Entry 7RJD (electron microscopy, 3.20 A resolution); this record covers chains A and B of the 10 polymer chains in the assembly.

# Chain A
Protein: Ubiquinol--cytochrome-c reductase subunit
From: Candida albicans (strain SC5314 / ATCC MYA-2876)
UniProtKB: A0A1D8PP59 (A0A1D8PP59_CANAL); numbering as in UniProt (aligned over 1-439)
Sequence (439 residues; row label = number of the first residue in the row):
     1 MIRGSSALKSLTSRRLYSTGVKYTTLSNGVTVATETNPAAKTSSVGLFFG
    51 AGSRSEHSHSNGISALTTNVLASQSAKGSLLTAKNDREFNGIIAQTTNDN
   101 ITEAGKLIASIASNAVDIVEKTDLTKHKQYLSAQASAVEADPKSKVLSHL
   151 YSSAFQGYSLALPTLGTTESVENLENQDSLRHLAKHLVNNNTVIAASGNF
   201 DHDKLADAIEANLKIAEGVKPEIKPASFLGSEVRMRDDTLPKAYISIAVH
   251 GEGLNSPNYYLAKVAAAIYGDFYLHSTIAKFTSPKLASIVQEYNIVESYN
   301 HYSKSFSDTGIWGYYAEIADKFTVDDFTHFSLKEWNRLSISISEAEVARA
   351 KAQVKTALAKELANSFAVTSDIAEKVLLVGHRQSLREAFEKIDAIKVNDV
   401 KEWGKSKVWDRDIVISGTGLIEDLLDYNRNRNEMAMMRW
Disordered / not traced: 1-21, 438-439

# Chain B
Protein: Cytochrome b-c1 complex subunit 2, mitochondrial
From: Candida albicans (strain SC5314 / ATCC MYA-2876)
UniProtKB: P83782 (QCR2_CANAL); numbering as in UniProt (aligned over 1-374)
Sequence (374 residues; numbered 1 to 374; the number before each row is that of its first residue):
     1 MLSRASIRAYSSIPNSVKIAAKESATDLTKLSVIINNAGSKTGKSGVSHL
    51 LSKFTFLNNGAKSALRFTRESELLGGTFESKVTRDALILNTTFLKQDLPY
   101 YVEALGNVVSNTQFAPHEFNEIVLPTANAETKLANANPAFKGVEKLHEIT
   151 FRRGLGNPLFYNESTPIKLEEVAQFSKEQFSGENISIVAEGANEEDLTKF
   201 VSESAFCYLPSSSSNGAKALPTNTFTGQEARVPSSGASSALIGIPVKPAD
   251 FGKYEVLSAAIGTSTLPSTSTPLAQIPGATSHLYKYQDAGLFVISVSGEA
   301 SQVAQGIKQAKSVAESVSSSALSEAVKAAELSVALQSTVDSPLNVKVVAE
   351 EAPISKFNYVAVGDLDVLPYADEL
Disordered / not traced: 1-10

# Chain A / chain B interface
Pairs across the interface - 62 pairs, chain A then chain B:
  Asn37(A) - Ala25(B)  hydrogen bond (side chain-backbone)
  Ala39(A) - Glu23(B)
  Ala39(A) - Ser24(B)
  Ala39(A) - Ala25(B)
  Lys41(A) - Glu190(B)  salt bridge
  Lys41(A) - Ala334(B)
  Lys41(A) - Ser337(B)
  Thr42(A) - Leu331(B)
  Thr42(A) - Leu335(B)
  Ser73(A) - Thr269(B)
  Ser73(A) - Ser270(B)
  Gly78(A) - Lys327(B)
  Gly78(A) - Ala328(B)  hydrogen bond (backbone-backbone)
  Leu80(A) - Leu266(B)  hydrophobic
  Leu80(A) - Ser268(B)
  Leu80(A) - Leu331(B)  hydrophobic
  Leu81(A) - Ser268(B)  hydrogen bond (backbone-side chain)
  Thr82(A) - Pro267(B)
  Gln95(A) - Leu331(B)
  Thr96(A) - Leu331(B)
  Thr97(A) - Lys327(B)
  Thr97(A) - Leu331(B)
  Asn100(A) - Lys327(B)  hydrogen bond
  Lys126(A) - Gln275(B)
  His275(A) - Thr126(B)  hydrogen bond (backbone-side chain)
  His275(A) - Ala129(B)
  Thr277(A) - Lys53(B)
  Thr277(A) - Ile122(B)
  Thr277(A) - Thr126(B)
  Ile278(A) - Phe78(B)  hydrophobic
  Lys280(A) - Ile122(B)
  Phe281(A) - Ala64(B)  hydrophobic
  Phe281(A) - Leu65(B)  hydrophobic
  Phe281(A) - Thr68(B)
  Phe281(A) - Arg69(B)  hydrogen bond (backbone-side chain)
  Phe281(A) - Ile122(B)  hydrophobic
  Thr282(A) - Arg69(B)  hydrogen bond (backbone-side chain)
  Thr282(A) - Glu72(B)
  Ser283(A) - Arg69(B)
  Ser283(A) - Glu72(B)  hydrogen bond
  Pro284(A) - Glu72(B)
  Ala345(A) - Leu73(B)
  Arg349(A) - Glu72(B)
  Arg349(A) - Leu73(B)
  Ala352(A) - Leu73(B)
  Ala352(A) - Leu74(B)
  Ala352(A) - Gly75(B)
  Gln353(A) - Glu72(B)
  Gln353(A) - Gly75(B)
  Lys355(A) - Leu94(B)
  Thr356(A) - Leu28(B)
  Thr356(A) - Gly75(B)  hydrogen bond (side chain-backbone)
  Ala359(A) - Thr26(B)  hydrogen bond (backbone-side chain)
  Ala359(A) - Leu28(B)  hydrophobic
  Lys360(A) - Leu28(B)
  Leu362(A) - Thr26(B)
  Ala363(A) - Thr26(B)
  Leu385(A) - Thr26(B)
  Leu385(A) - Asp27(B)
  Arg386(A) - Asp27(B)  salt bridge
  Phe389(A) - Asp27(B)
  Phe389(A) - Leu94(B)  hydrophobic
Other interface residues (no listed pair), chain A (42 interface residues in all): Ala72, Gln74, Lys77, Tyr273, Ser276, Ser288, Ala348
Other interface residues (no listed pair), chain B (40 interface residues in all): Gly76, Thr92, Glu121, Leu133, Glu324, Thr338, Val339

# Summary
The interface between chain A and chain B involves 42 residues on one side and 40 on the other, with 10
hydrogen bonds and 2 salt bridges. Among the polar pairs are Lys41(A)-Glu190(B), Arg386(A)-Asp27(B) and
Asn37(A)-Ala25(B).
Here chain A is Ubiquinol--cytochrome-c reductase subunit and chain B is Cytochrome b-c1 complex subunit 2,
mitochondrial, both from Candida albicans (strain SC5314 / ATCC MYA-2876). Entry 7RJD (Complex III2 from
Candida albicans, inhibitor free, Rieske head domain in c position) was determined by electron microscopy
(same publication as 7RJA, 7RJB, 7RJC and 7RJE).
